PDB entry 7ZIC | X-ray diffraction, 1.90 A resolution | chain A

== Chain A ==
Name: Steroid C26-monooxygenase
Organism: Mycobacterium tuberculosis H37Rv
Notes: EC 1.14.15.29
Reference sequence: P9WPP1 (CP125_MYCTU); residue numbers follow UniProt; this construct covers 18-433
Chain sequence (418 residues; row label = number of the first residue in the row):
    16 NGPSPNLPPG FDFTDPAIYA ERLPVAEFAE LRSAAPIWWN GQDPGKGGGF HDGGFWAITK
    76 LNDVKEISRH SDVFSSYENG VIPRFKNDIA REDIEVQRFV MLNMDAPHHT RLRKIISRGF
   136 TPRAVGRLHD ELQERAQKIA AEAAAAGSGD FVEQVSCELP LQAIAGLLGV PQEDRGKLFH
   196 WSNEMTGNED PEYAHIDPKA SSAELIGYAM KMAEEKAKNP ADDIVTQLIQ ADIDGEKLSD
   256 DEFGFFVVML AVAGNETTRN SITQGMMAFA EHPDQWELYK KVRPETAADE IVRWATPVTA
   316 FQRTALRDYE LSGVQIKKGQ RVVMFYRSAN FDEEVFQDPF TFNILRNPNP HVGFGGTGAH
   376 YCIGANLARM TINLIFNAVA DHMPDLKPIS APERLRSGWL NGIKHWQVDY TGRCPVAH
Unresolved in the structure: 16, 429-433
Construct notes: expression tag (16-17)
Swiss-Prot annotation at these positions:
  - binding site (substrate): G202
  - binding site (heme): C377
Ion coordination: heme Fe: C377 (together with 5YG)
Ligand contacts:
  - 5YG (N-[(4-methoxyphenyl)methyl]-4-(pyridin-4-ylmethyl)aniline): I97, V111, Q112, V115, L117, S217, I221, F260, V263, M264, V267, A268, T272, V313, F316, W414
  - heme (HEM): V96, M116, L117, H124, R128, F135, I179, M264, L265, A268, G269, T272, T273, S276, V307, P312, V313, F316, R318, Y341, G368, F369, G370, A374, H375, Y376, C377, I378, G379, L382, A383
Reported in the primary citation:
  - binding site for 5YG: S217, F316, W414

== Overview ==
Ligands of chain A: compound 5YG and heme. From UniProt: substrate-binding residue G202 and heme-binding
residue C377. The paper reports a binding site for 5YG at S217, F316 and W414.
Chain A is Steroid C26-monooxygenase (Mycobacterium tuberculosis H37Rv); the structure, Crystal structure of
CYP125 from Mycobacterium tuberculosis in complex with an inhibitor, was determined by X-ray diffraction (same
publication as 8S4M, 8S53, 7ZGL, 7QQ7 and 7P5T).
